7PIS - chains r and 3 of the 56 polymer chains in the assembly; structure by electron microscopy, 15.00 A resolution (very low resolution: no residue pairs are listed; an interface is given only as per-side residue counts).

== Chain r ==
Name: 50S ribosomal protein L22
Organism: Mycoplasma pneumoniae M129
UniProtKB: P75575 (RL22_MYCPN); residues 1-159 here = UniProt positions 1-159
Amino-acid sequence (159 residues; each row starts with the number of its first residue):
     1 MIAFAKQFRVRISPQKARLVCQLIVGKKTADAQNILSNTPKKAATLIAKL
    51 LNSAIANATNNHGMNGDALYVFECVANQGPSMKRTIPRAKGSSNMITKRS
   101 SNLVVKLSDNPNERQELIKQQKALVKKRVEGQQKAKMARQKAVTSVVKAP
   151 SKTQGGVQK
Disordered / not traced: 140-159
Cystine bridges: Cys21-Cys74
Swiss-Prot annotation at these positions:
  - natural variant: Pro111 to Arg114 (deletion: After 48 telithromycin passages), Asn112 (N112R: After 37 telithromycin passages), Arg114 (R114T: After 20 and 32 telithromycin passages)

== Chain 3 ==
Molecule: 23S ribosomal RNA
Organism: Mycoplasma pneumoniae M129
Sequence (2907 nucleotides; row label = number of the first residue in the row):
     1 UACAAUAAGUUACUAAGGGCUUAUGGUGGAUGCCUUGGCACUAAUAGGCG
    51 AUGAAGGACGUGUUAACCUGCGAUAAGCUUCGGGUAGGUGGUAAGAACCU
   101 CAGAUCCGGAGAUUUCCGAAUGGAGCAAUCCGGUAGUUGGAAACAGCUAU
   151 CAUUAAUUGAUGAAUAAAUAGUCAAUUAAAGCAAUACGUGGUGAAGUGAA
   201 ACAUCUCAGUAGCCACAGGAAAAGAAAACGAAUGUGAUUCCGUGUGUAGU
   251 GGCGAGCGAAAGCGGAACAGGCCAAACUUAUCAUUAGAUAGGGGUUGUAG
   301 GGCUUGCAAUGUGGACUUGAAAACGAUAGAAGAAGCUGUUGGAAAGCAGC
   351 GCGCAAAAGGGUGAUAGCCCCGUAUUUGAAAUUGUUUUCAUACCUAGCGA
   401 GAUCCCUGAGUAGCUCGGAAAACGUUAUUUUGAGUGAAUCUGCCCAGACC
   451 AUUGGGUAAGCCUAAAUACUAAUUAGUGACCGAUAGCGAAACAGUACCGU
   501 GAGGGAAAGGUGAAAAGAACCCAGAGAUGGGAGUGAAAUAGAUUCUGAAA
   551 CCAUAUGCCUACAACGUGUCAGAGCACAUUAAUGUGUGAUGGCGUGCGUU
   601 UUGAAGUAUGAGCCGGCGAGUUAUGAUAGCAAGCGUUAGUUAACCAGGAG
   651 AUGGGGAGCUGUAGCGAAAGCGAGUUUUAAAAGAGCGUUUGUUUGUUAUU
   701 AUAGACCCGAAACGGGUUGAGCUAGUCAUGAGCAGGUUGAAGGUUGAGUA
   751 ACAUCAACUGGAGGACCGAACCGACUCUCGUUGAAACGAUAGCGGAUGAC
   801 UUGUGAUUAGGGGUGAAAUUCCAAUCGAAAUCCGUGAUAGCUGGUUCUCG
   851 UCGAAAUAGCUUUAAGGCUAGCGUGAGAUCACAAAUAAGUGGAGGUAAAG
   901 CUACUGAAUGUAUGAUGGCGCCACCUAGGCGUACUGAAUACAAUUAAACU
   951 CUGAAUGCCAUUUAUUUUAUUCUCGCAGUCAGACAGUGGGGGAUAAGCUU
  1001 CAUUGUCAAGAGGGGAAGAGCCCAGAUCAUUAAAUAAGGUCCCCAAAAUA
  1051 UACUAAGUGGAAAAGGAUGUGAAAGUGCUAAAACAGCAAGGAUGUUGGCU
  1101 UAGAAGCAGCCAUCGUUUAAAGAGUGCGUAACAGCUCACUUGUCGAGUGU
  1151 UUUUGCGCCGAAGAUGUAACGGGGCUAAGUAUAUUACCGAAUUUAUGGAU
  1201 AAGAUUUAUAUCUUGUGGUAGACGAGCGUUGUAUUGGAGUUGAAGUCAAA
  1251 GCGUGAGCAUUGGUGGAUCCAAUACAAGUGAGAAUGCCGGCAUGAGUAAC
  1301 GCUUGGGAGUGAGAAUCUCCCAAACCGAUUGACUAAGGUUUCCUGGACCA
  1351 GGGUCGUCCUUCCAGGGUUAGUCUGGACCUAAGCUGAGGCUGAAAAGCGU
  1401 AGGCGAUGGACAACAGGUUAAUAUUCCUGUACUUACAGUUAGACUGAUGG
  1451 AGUGACAAAGAAGGUUUUCCACCCCCAUAAUUGGAUUUGGGGAUAAAUCA
  1501 UAAGGUGGUACAAUAGGCAAAUCCGUUGUGCAUAACAUUGAGUGAUGAUG
  1551 UCGAGUGAAUGAGUGAUCAAGUAGCGAAGGUGGUAUUAAUCAUGCUUUCA
  1601 AGAAAAGCUUCUAGGGUUAAUCUAGCUGUAACCAGUACCGAGAACGAACA
  1651 CACGUAGUCAAGGAGAGGAUCCUAAGGUUAGCGAGUGAACUAUAGCCAAG
  1701 GAACUCUGCAAAUUAACCCCGUAAGUUAGCGAGAAGGGGUGCUUAUGUAA
  1751 AAGUAAGCCGCAGUGAAGAACGAGGGGGGACUGUUUAACUAAAACACAAC
  1801 UCUAUGCCAAACCGUAAGGUGAUGUAUAUGGGGUGACACCUGCCCAGUGC
  1851 UGGAAGGUUAAAGAAGGAGGUUAGCGCAAGCGAAGCUUUUAACUGAAGCC
  1901 CCAGUGAACGGCGGCCGUAACUAUAACGGUCCUAAGGUAGCGAAAUUCCU
  1951 AGUCGGGUAAAUUCCGUCCCGCUUGAAUGGUGUAACCAUCUCUUGACUGU
  2001 CUCGGCUAUAGACUCGGUGAAAUCCAGGUACGGGUGAAGACACCCGUUAG
  2051 GCGCAACGGGACGGAAAGACCCCGUGAAGCUUUACUGUAGCUUAAUAUUG
  2101 AUCAGGACAUUAUCAUGUAGAGAAUAGGUAGGAGCAAUCGAUGCAAGUUC
  2151 GCUAGGACUUGUUGAUGCGAAAGGUGGAAUACUACCCUUGGUUGUGUGCU
  2201 GUUCUAAUUGGUAACUGUUAUCCAGUUUCAAGACAGUGUUAGGUGGGCAG
  2251 UUUGACUGGGGCGGUCGCCUCCUAAAAGGUAACGGAGGCGUACAAAGGUA
  2301 CCUUCAGUACGGUUGGAAAUCGUAUGUAGAGUGUAAUGGUGUAAGGGUGC
  2351 UUGACUGUGAGACAUACAGGUCGAACAGGUGAGAAAUCAGGUCAUAGUGA
  2401 UCCGGUGGUCCAGUAUGGAAUGGCCAUCGCUCAACGGAUAAAAGCUACUC
  2451 CGGGGAUAACAGGCUGAUACUGCCCAAGAGUUCAUAUCGACGGCAGUGUU
  2501 UGGCACCUCGAUGUCGACUCAUCUCAUCCUCGAGCUGAAGCAGGUUCGAA
  2551 GGGUUCGGCUGUUCGCCGAUUAAAGAGAUACGUGAGUUGGGUUCAAACCG
  2601 UCGUGAGACAGGUUGGUCCCUAUCUAUUGUGCCCGUAGGAAGAUUGAAGA
  2651 GUGUUGCUUCUAGUACGAGAGGACCGAAGCGAGGACACCUCUUAUGCUCC
  2701 AGUUGUAGCGCCAGCUGCACCGCUGGGUAGUAACGUGUCUAUUAGAUAAA
  2751 CGCUGAAAGCAUCUAAGUGUGAAACUAUCUCAAAGAUUAAUCUUCCCAUU
  2801 UCGCAAGAAAGUAAGAGCCGUCAAAGACGAUGACGUUGAUAGGUUACAGG
  2851 UGUAAGCAUAGUGAUAUGUUGAGCUGAGUAAUACUAAUUGCUCGAGGACU
  2901 UAUUGGA
Disordered / not traced: 1-7, 923-927, 1560-1569, 2901-2907

== How chain r and chain 3 interact ==
At this resolution (15 A) residue pairs are not listed: 70 residues of chain r and 62 of chain 3 lie at the interface.

== Summary ==
70 residues of chain r face 62 of chain 3 across their interface.
Here chain r is 50S ribosomal protein L22 and chain 3 is 23S ribosomal RNA, both from Mycoplasma pneumoniae
M129. Entry 7PIS (70S ribosome with EF-G, A*- and P/E-site tRNAs in pseudouridimycin-treated Mycoplasma
pneumoniae cells) was determined by electron microscopy together with 7OOC, 7OOD, 7P6Z, 7PAH, 7PAI, 7PAJ and
23 further entries from the same study.
